Entry 1UN9 (X-ray diffraction, 3.10 A resolution); this record covers chains A and B.

Chain A (and B):
Molecule: Dihydroxyacetone kinase
Organism: Citrobacter freundii
Notes: EC 2.7.1.29; chain B of this document is another copy of the same molecule, construct and numbering; everything in this record applies to it too
UniProt: P45510 (DAK_CITFR); residue numbers follow UniProt; this construct covers 1-552
Chain sequence (552 residues; row label = number of the first residue in the row):
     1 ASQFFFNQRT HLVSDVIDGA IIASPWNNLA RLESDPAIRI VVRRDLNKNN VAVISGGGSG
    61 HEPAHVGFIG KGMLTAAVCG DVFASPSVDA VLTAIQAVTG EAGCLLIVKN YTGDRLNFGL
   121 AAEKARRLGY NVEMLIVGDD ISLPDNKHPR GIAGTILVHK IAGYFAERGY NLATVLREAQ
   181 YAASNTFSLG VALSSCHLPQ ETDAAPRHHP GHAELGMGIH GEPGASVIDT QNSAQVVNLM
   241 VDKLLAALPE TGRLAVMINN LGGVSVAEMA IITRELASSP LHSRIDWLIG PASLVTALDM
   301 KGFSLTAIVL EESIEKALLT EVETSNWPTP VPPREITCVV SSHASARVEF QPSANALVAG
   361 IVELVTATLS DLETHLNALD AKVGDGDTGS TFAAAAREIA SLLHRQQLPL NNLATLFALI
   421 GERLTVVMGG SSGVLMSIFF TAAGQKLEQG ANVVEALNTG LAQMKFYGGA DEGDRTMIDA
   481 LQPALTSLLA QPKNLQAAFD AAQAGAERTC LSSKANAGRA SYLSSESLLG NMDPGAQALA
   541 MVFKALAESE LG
Unresolved in the structure: 516-528, 551-552
Differences from the reference sequence: conflict Ala1 (Met in P45510), Ala538 (Arg in P45510)
Ion coordination: Mg2+ site 1: Asp380, Asp385, Asp387 (together with AMP-PNP); Mg2+ site 2: Asp385, Asp387 (together with AMP-PNP)
Residues lining bound ligands:
  - Dihydroxyacetone (2HA): Gly57, Gly58, His61, Phe83, Ala84, Ser85, Lys109, Tyr111, Asp114, Ile219, His220
  - AMP-PNP (ANP; phosphoaminophosphonic acid-adenylate ester): Asp380, Asp385, Asp387, Thr388, Thr391, Phe392, Gly430, Ser431, Ser432, Leu435, Met464, Gly468, Gly469, Ala470, Thr476, Met477, Ile478, Asp533, Pro534, Gly535, Ala536
Curated features (UniProtKB/Swiss-Prot):
  - active site: His220 (Tele-hemiaminal-histidine intermediate)
  - binding site (substrate): Gly58 to His61, Lys109, Asp114
  - binding site (ATP): Asp385 to Thr388, Ser431, Ser432, Gly468, Thr476, Met477, Asp533 to Gly535
  - mutagenesis: Asp380 (D380A: Loss of kinase activity), Asp385 (D385A: Loss of kinase activity), Asp387 (D387A: Loss of kinase activity), Thr388 (T388H: Reduced kinase activity)

Interface between chain A and chain B:
Pairs across the interface - 186 pairs, chain A then chain B:
  Ser2(A) - Gln231(B)
  Gln3(A) - Leu193(B)  hydrogen bond (side chain-backbone)
  Gln3(A) - Ser194(B)  hydrogen bond
  Gln3(A) - His208(B)
  Gln3(A) - Gln231(B)  hydrogen bond (backbone-side chain)
  Gln3(A) - Glu268(B)
  Gln3(A) - Lys301(B)  hydrogen bond (backbone-side chain)
  Phe4(A) - Leu193(B)
  Phe4(A) - Gln231(B)  hydrogen bond (backbone-side chain)
  Phe4(A) - Glu268(B)
  Phe5(A) - Val191(B)  hydrophobic
  Phe5(A) - Leu193(B)  hydrophobic
  Phe5(A) - Gln231(B)
  Phe5(A) - Ser233(B)
  Phe5(A) - Glu268(B)  hydrogen bond (backbone-side chain)
  Phe5(A) - Ile271(B)
  Phe5(A) - Ile272(B)  hydrophobic
  Phe5(A) - Phe303(B)  hydrophobic
  Phe6(A) - Asn232(B)
  Phe6(A) - Ser233(B)  hydrogen bond (backbone-backbone)
  Phe6(A) - Ile271(B)  hydrophobic
  Asn7(A) - Asn232(B)  hydrogen bond
  Asn7(A) - Ser233(B)  hydrogen bond (backbone-side chain)
  Leu12(A) - Ile271(B)  hydrophobic
  Asp15(A) - Arg274(B)
  Asp15(A) - Glu275(B)
  Val16(A) - Ala267(B)
  Val16(A) - Ala270(B)
  Val16(A) - Ile271(B)  hydrophobic
  Asp18(A) - Arg274(B)
  Asp18(A) - Ile336(B)
  Gly19(A) - Ala270(B)
  Gly19(A) - Arg274(B)
  Ile21(A) - Arg334(B)
  Ile21(A) - Ile336(B)  hydrophobic
  Ile22(A) - Arg274(B)
  Ile22(A) - Ala277(B)  hydrophobic
  Ile22(A) - Leu288(B)
  Ile22(A) - Pro333(B)
  Ile22(A) - Arg334(B)
  Ser24(A) - Val331(B)
  Ser24(A) - Arg334(B)  hydrogen bond (backbone-side chain)
  Pro25(A) - Arg334(B)  hydrogen bond (backbone-side chain)
  Asn27(A) - Arg334(B)
  Ala30(A) - Thr337(B)
  Ala30(A) - Val339(B)  hydrophobic
  Arg31(A) - Thr337(B)  hydrogen bond (backbone-backbone)
  Arg31(A) - Cys338(B)
  Arg31(A) - Val339(B)  hydrogen bond (backbone-backbone)
  Leu32(A) - Val339(B)
  Leu32(A) - Ser341(B)
  Glu33(A) - Val339(B)  hydrogen bond (backbone-backbone)
  Glu33(A) - Val340(B)
  Arg44(A) - Thr337(B)
  Glu62(A) - Val266(B)
  Glu62(A) - Ala267(B)
  Gln96(A) - His343(B)  hydrogen bond
  Gln96(A) - Ala344(B)  hydrogen bond (side chain-backbone)
  Ala97(A) - Ser341(B)
  Arg115(A) - Phe466(B)  hydrogen bond (side chain-backbone)
  Arg115(A) - Tyr467(B)  hydrogen bond (side chain-backbone)
  Arg115(A) - Gly469(B)
  Leu116(A) - Ser431(B)
  Leu116(A) - Val434(B)
  Leu116(A) - Leu435(B)  hydrophobic
  Gly119(A) - Tyr467(B)
  Leu120(A) - Thr425(B)
  Leu120(A) - Val434(B)  hydrophobic
  Leu120(A) - Ser437(B)
  Leu120(A) - Ile438(B)
  Leu120(A) - Thr441(B)
  Glu123(A) - Thr441(B)
  Glu123(A) - Ala442(B)
  Glu123(A) - Gln463(B)  hydrogen bond
  Glu123(A) - Tyr467(B)  hydrogen bond
  Lys124(A) - Glu422(B)
  Arg127(A) - Val348(B)
  Arg127(A) - Ala418(B)
  Arg127(A) - Gln445(B)
  Met134(A) - Phe466(B)
  Met134(A) - Tyr467(B)  hydrophobic
  Ile136(A) - Phe466(B)
  Lys147(A) - Gly469(B)  hydrogen bond (side chain-backbone)
  Lys147(A) - Asp471(B)  salt bridge
  Lys147(A) - Asp474(B)  salt bridge
  His148(A) - Gly469(B)  hydrogen bond (side chain-backbone)
  Val191(A) - Phe5(B)  hydrophobic
  Leu193(A) - Gln3(B)  hydrogen bond (backbone-side chain)
  Leu193(A) - Phe4(B)
  Leu193(A) - Phe5(B)  hydrophobic
  Ser194(A) - Gln3(B)  hydrogen bond
  His208(A) - Gln3(B)
  Gln231(A) - Ser2(B)
  Gln231(A) - Gln3(B)  hydrogen bond (side chain-backbone)
  Gln231(A) - Phe4(B)  hydrogen bond (side chain-backbone)
  Gln231(A) - Phe5(B)
  Asn232(A) - Phe6(B)
  Asn232(A) - Asn7(B)  hydrogen bond
  Ser233(A) - Phe5(B)
  Ser233(A) - Phe6(B)  hydrogen bond (backbone-backbone)
  Ser233(A) - Asn7(B)  hydrogen bond (side chain-backbone)
  Ala234(A) - Asn7(B)
  Gly263(A) - Asp299(B)
  Val264(A) - Gly262(B)
  Ser265(A) - Leu298(B)
  Ser265(A) - Asp299(B)
  Val266(A) - Glu62(B)
  Val266(A) - Pro63(B)
  Ala267(A) - Val16(B)
  Ala267(A) - Glu62(B)
  Glu268(A) - Gln3(B)
  Glu268(A) - Phe4(B)
  Glu268(A) - Phe5(B)  hydrogen bond (side chain-backbone)
  Glu268(A) - Asp299(B)
  Ala270(A) - Val16(B)  hydrophobic
  Ala270(A) - Gly19(B)
  Ile271(A) - Phe5(B)
  Ile271(A) - Phe6(B)  hydrophobic
  Ile271(A) - Leu12(B)  hydrophobic
  Ile271(A) - Val16(B)  hydrophobic
  Ile272(A) - Phe5(B)  hydrophobic
  Arg274(A) - Asp15(B)
  Arg274(A) - Asp18(B)
  Arg274(A) - Ile22(B)
  Glu275(A) - Asp15(B)
  Ala277(A) - Ile22(B)  hydrophobic
  Leu288(A) - Ile22(B)
  Leu298(A) - Ser265(B)
  Asp299(A) - Gly263(B)
  Asp299(A) - Ser265(B)
  Asp299(A) - Glu268(B)
  Asp299(A) - Lys301(B)  salt bridge
  Lys301(A) - Gln3(B)  hydrogen bond (side chain-backbone)
  Lys301(A) - His197(B)
  Lys301(A) - Asp299(B)  salt bridge
  Phe303(A) - Phe5(B)  hydrophobic
  Val331(A) - Ser24(B)
  Pro333(A) - Ile22(B)
  Arg334(A) - Ile21(B)
  Arg334(A) - Ile22(B)  hydrogen bond (backbone-backbone)
  Arg334(A) - Ser24(B)  hydrogen bond (side chain-backbone)
  Arg334(A) - Pro25(B)  hydrogen bond (side chain-backbone)
  Arg334(A) - Asn27(B)
  Ile336(A) - Asp18(B)
  Ile336(A) - Ile21(B)  hydrophobic
  Thr337(A) - Ala30(B)
  Thr337(A) - Arg31(B)  hydrogen bond (backbone-backbone)
  Thr337(A) - Arg44(B)  hydrogen bond
  Cys338(A) - Arg31(B)
  Val339(A) - Ala30(B)  hydrophobic
  Val339(A) - Arg31(B)  hydrogen bond (backbone-backbone)
  Val339(A) - Leu32(B)
  Val339(A) - Glu33(B)  hydrogen bond (backbone-backbone)
  Val340(A) - Glu33(B)
  Ser341(A) - Leu32(B)
  Ser341(A) - Ala97(B)
  His343(A) - Thr93(B)  hydrogen bond
  His343(A) - Gln96(B)  hydrogen bond
  Ala344(A) - Gln96(B)  hydrogen bond (backbone-side chain)
  Val348(A) - Arg127(B)
  Ala418(A) - Arg127(B)
  Glu422(A) - Lys124(B)
  Thr425(A) - Leu120(B)
  Ser431(A) - Leu116(B)
  Val434(A) - Leu116(B)
  Val434(A) - Leu120(B)  hydrophobic
  Leu435(A) - Leu116(B)  hydrophobic
  Ser437(A) - Leu120(B)
  Ile438(A) - Leu120(B)
  Thr441(A) - Leu120(B)
  Thr441(A) - Glu123(B)
  Ala442(A) - Glu123(B)
  Gln445(A) - Arg127(B)
  Gln463(A) - Glu123(B)  hydrogen bond
  Phe466(A) - Arg115(B)  hydrogen bond (backbone-side chain)
  Phe466(A) - Met134(B)
  Tyr467(A) - Arg115(B)  hydrogen bond (backbone-side chain)
  Tyr467(A) - Gly119(B)
  Tyr467(A) - Glu123(B)  hydrogen bond
  Tyr467(A) - Met134(B)  hydrophobic
  Gly468(A) - Leu116(B)
  Gly469(A) - Arg115(B)
  Gly469(A) - Lys147(B)  hydrogen bond (backbone-side chain)
  Gly469(A) - His148(B)  hydrogen bond (backbone-side chain)
  Asp471(A) - Lys147(B)  salt bridge
  Asp474(A) - Lys147(B)  salt bridge
Interface residues without a listed pair, chain A (113 interface residues in all): Ala20, Ala23, Leu29, Val42, Pro63, Leu92, Thr93, Asn117, Ala122, Arg126, Leu128, His197, Val236, Gly262, Thr273, Gly290, Pro291, Ser293, Thr296, Pro332, Ala346, Glu349, Lys465
Interface residues without a listed pair, chain B (111 interface residues in all): Ala20, Ala23, Leu29, Val42, Leu92, Asn117, Ala122, Arg126, Leu128, Ile136, Ala234, Val264, Thr273, Gly290, Pro291, Ser293, Thr296, Gly302, Ala346, Lys465, Gly468

Overview:
The interface between chain A and chain B involves 113 residues on one side and 111 on the other; the contacts
include 47 hydrogen bonds and 6 salt bridges. Polar pairs include Lys147(A)-Asp471(B), Lys147(A)-Asp474(B) and
Asp299(A)-Lys301(B). Ligands of chain A: AMP-PNP and Dihydroxyacetone.
Both chains are Dihydroxyacetone kinase (Citrobacter freundii). Entry 1UN9 (Crystal structure of the
dihydroxyacetone kinase from C. freundii in complex with AMP-PNP and Mg2+) was determined by X-ray diffraction
(same publication as 1UN8).
